5BKL - chains V and HH of the 39 polymer chains in the assembly; structure by X-ray diffraction, 2.94 A resolution.

Chain V:
Molecule: 12-nt RNA strand
From: Satellite tobacco mosaic virus
Sequence (12 nucleotides; row label = number of the first residue in the row):
   162 AAAAAAAAAA AA
Disordered / not traced: 170-173

Chain HH:
Name: Coat protein
From: Satellite tobacco mosaic virus
UniProt: P17574 (COAT_STMV); residue numbers follow UniProt; this construct covers 1-159
Amino-acid sequence (159 residues; numbered 1 to 159; the number before each row is that of its first residue):
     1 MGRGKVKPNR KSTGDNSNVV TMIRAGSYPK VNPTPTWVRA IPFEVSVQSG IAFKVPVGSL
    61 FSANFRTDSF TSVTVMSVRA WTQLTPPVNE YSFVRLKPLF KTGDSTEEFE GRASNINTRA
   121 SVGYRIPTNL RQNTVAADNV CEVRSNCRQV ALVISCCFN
Disordered / not traced: 1-14
Bound ions: Mg2+ site 1: Thr82, Leu84, Ser92 (shared with 1 residue of chain II); Mg2+ site 2: Ser92, Ile116, Thr118

Interface between chain V and chain HH:
Residue-residue contacts (9):
  A166(V) - Val38(HH)  hydrogen bond to the sugar
  A166(V) - Arg39(HH)  sugar contact
  A167(V) - Val38(HH)  sugar contact
  A167(V) - Ala40(HH)  phosphate contact
  A167(V) - Met76(HH)  sugar contact
  A167(V) - Ser155(HH)  phosphate contact
  A168(V) - Arg79(HH)  salt bridge to the phosphate
  A168(V) - Ser155(HH)  hydrogen bond to the phosphate
  A169(V) - Arg79(HH)  salt bridge to the phosphate
Also at the interface, not in a pair above, chain HH (7 interface residues in all): Trp37

In short:
Chain V and chain HH form an interface of 4 and 7 residues respectively, with 2 hydrogen bonds and 2 salt
bridges. Polar pairs include A166(V)-Val38(HH), A168(V)-Ser155(HH) and A168(V)-Arg79(HH). Thr82(HH), Leu84(HH)
and Ser92(HH) form the Mg2+ site 1.
Chain V is a 12-nt RNA strand and chain HH is Coat protein, both from Satellite tobacco mosaic virus; the
structure, Crystallographic structure of the cubic crystal form of STMV (77.9 degree rotation) grown from
NaCl, was determined by X-ray diffraction, deposited together with 5BKN, 7M2T, 7M2V, 7M3T, 7M50 and 7M57.
